PDB entry 5YBU | X-ray diffraction, 1.89 A resolution | chains A and B

== Chain A ==
Name: KN motif and ankyrin repeat domain-containing protein 1
Source organism: Homo sapiens
UniProtKB: Q14678 (KANK1_HUMAN); numbering as in UniProt (aligned over 1080-1329)
Amino-acid sequence (253 residues; numbered 1077 to 1329; the number before each row is that of its first residue):
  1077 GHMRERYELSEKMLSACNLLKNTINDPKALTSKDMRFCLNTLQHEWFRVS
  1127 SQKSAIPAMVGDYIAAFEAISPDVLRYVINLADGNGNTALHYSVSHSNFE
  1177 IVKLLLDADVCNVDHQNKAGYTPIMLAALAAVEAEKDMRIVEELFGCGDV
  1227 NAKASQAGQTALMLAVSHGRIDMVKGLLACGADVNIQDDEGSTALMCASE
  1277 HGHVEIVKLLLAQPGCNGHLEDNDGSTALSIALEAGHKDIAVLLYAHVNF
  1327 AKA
Disordered / not traced: 1077-1078, 1327-1329
Construct notes: expression tag (1077-1079)
What the authors report for this chain:
  - specificity-determining residues: E1276

== Chain B ==
Name: Kinesin-like protein KIF21A
Source organism: Homo sapiens
UniProtKB: Q7Z4S6 (KI21A_HUMAN); numbering as in UniProt (aligned over 1146-1167)
Amino-acid sequence (22 residues; row label = number of the first residue in the row):
  1146 EVKPKNKARRRTTTQMELLYAD
Disordered / not traced: 1146-1151, 1167
Curated features (UniProtKB/Swiss-Prot):
  - region: E1146 to D1167 (Interaction with KANK1 and KANK2)
  - mutagenesis: R1154 (R1154A: Very weak binding affinity for KANK1 and KANK2), L1164 (L1164A: Does not bind to KANK1 or KANK2)
What the authors report for this chain:
  - contacts within the chain: R1156-E1162 (hydrogen bond), M1161-L1164 (hydrophobic contact), L1164-Y1165 (hydrophobic contact)
  - post-translational modification sites: T1157 (citing earlier work)

== How chain A and chain B interact ==
Residue-residue contacts (45; chain A residue first):
  N1161(A) - Y1165(B)
  N1163(A) - L1164(B)  hydrogen bond (side chain-backbone)
  Y1168(A) - L1164(B)  hydrophobic
  Y1168(A) - Y1165(B)
  S1171(A) - Q1160(B)
  S1171(A) - L1164(B)
  N1193(A) - L1163(B)  hydrogen bond (side chain-backbone)
  N1193(A) - L1164(B)  hydrogen bond (side chain-backbone)
  A1195(A) - E1162(B)
  A1195(A) - L1163(B)
  A1195(A) - Y1165(B)
  A1195(A) - A1166(B)
  Y1197(A) - E1162(B)
  Y1197(A) - L1163(B)
  M1201(A) - L1163(B)
  L1202(A) - L1163(B)
  L1202(A) - L1164(B)  hydrophobic
  L1205(A) - T1158(B)
  L1205(A) - T1159(B)
  L1205(A) - Q1160(B)  hydrogen bond (backbone-side chain)
  L1205(A) - L1163(B)  hydrophobic
  A1206(A) - Q1160(B)
  A1207(A) - Q1160(B)
  A1233(A) - A1153(B)  hydrophobic
  Q1235(A) - A1153(B)
  Q1235(A) - R1154(B)
  S1243(A) - R1154(B)
  H1244(A) - T1157(B)
  H1244(A) - T1158(B)  hydrogen bond (side chain-backbone)
  D1264(A) - A1153(B)
  E1266(A) - K1152(B)
  E1266(A) - A1153(B)  hydrogen bond (side chain-backbone)
  S1268(A) - R1154(B)  hydrogen bond
  M1272(A) - R1154(B)
  C1273(A) - R1154(B)
  E1276(A) - R1154(B)  salt bridge
  E1276(A) - R1155(B)  salt bridge
  H1277(A) - R1154(B)  hydrogen bond (side chain-backbone)
  H1277(A) - R1155(B)  hydrogen bond (side chain-backbone)
  H1277(A) - R1156(B)
  H1277(A) - T1157(B)
  D1298(A) - K1152(B)  salt bridge
  D1298(A) - R1154(B)  salt bridge
  D1300(A) - K1152(B)  salt bridge
  I1307(A) - R1154(B)
Other interface residues (no listed pair), chain A (30 interface residues in all): H1167, K1194, L1240, S1302
Interface features reported in the paper:
  - pairs named by the authors: N1163(A)-L1164(B) (hydrogen bond), Y1168(A)-L1164(B) (hydrophobic contact), S1173(A)-Q1160(B) (water-mediated contact), N1193(A)-L1163(B) (hydrogen bond), K1194(A)-A1166(B) (hydrophobic contact), A1195(A)-A1166(B) (hydrophobic contact), Y1197(A)-L1163(B) (hydrophobic contact), L1202(A)-L1163(B) (hydrophobic contact), L1202(A)-L1164(B) (hydrophobic contact), L1205(A)-L1163(B) (hydrophobic contact), L1205(A)-Q1160(B) (backbone contact), L1205(A)-T1158(B) (hydrophobic contact), A1233(A)-A1153(B) (hydrophobic contact), L1240(A)-L1163(B) (hydrophobic contact), L1240(A)-T1158(B) (hydrophobic contact), S1243(A)-A1153(B) (water-mediated contact), H1244(A)-T1158(B) (hydrogen bond), E1266(A)-A1153(B) (hydrogen bond), S1268(A)-R1154(B) (hydrogen bond), E1276(A)-R1154(B) (hydrogen bond), H1277(A)-R1155(B) (hydrogen bond), D1298(A)-R1154(B) (hydrogen bond), D1300(A)-K1152(B) (hydrogen bond), R1155(B)-E1276(A) (hydrogen bond)
  - hot spots on chain A (mutagenesis) - D1298A/D1300A (Kd > 200 mum): decreased binding to Kinesin-like protein KIF21A (chain B)
  - hot spots on chain A (mutagenesis) - E1276H/D1300A: abolished binding to Kinesin-like protein KIF21A (chain B)
  - hot spots on chain B (mutagenesis) - R1154A: abolished binding to KN motif and ankyrin repeat domain-containing protein 1 (chain A)
  - hot spots on chain B (mutagenesis) - L1164A: decreased binding to KN motif and ankyrin repeat domain-containing protein 1 (chain A)

== Summary ==
Chain A and chain B form an interface of 30 and 14 residues respectively, with 9 hydrogen bonds and 5 salt
bridges. Polar pairs include E1276(A)-R1154(B), E1276(A)-R1155(B) and D1298(A)-K1152(B). The authors report
hydrogen bonds between N1163(A) and L1164(B), N1193(A) and L1163(B) and H1244(A) and T1158(B) among others;
hydrophobic contacts between Y1168(A) and L1164(B), K1194(A) and A1166(B) and A1195(A) and A1166(B) among
others; water-mediated contacts between S1173(A) and Q1160(B) and S1243(A) and A1153(B). From the paper:
D1298A/D1300A of chain A reduce binding to Kinesin-like protein KIF21A (chain B); the specificity determinant
E1276(A); 4 substitutions were tested in all.
Here chain A is KN motif and ankyrin repeat domain-containing protein 1 and chain B is Kinesin-like protein
KIF21A, both from Homo sapiens. Entry 5YBU (Structure of the KANK1 ankyrin domain in complex with KIF21A
peptide) was determined by X-ray diffraction (same publication as 5YBJ and 5YBV).
